1MG3 - chains E and F of the 8 polymer chains in the assembly; structure by X-ray diffraction, 2.40 A resolution.

[Chain E]
Name: Methylamine dehydrogenase, heavy chain
Organism: Paracoccus denitrificans
Notes: EC 1.4.99.3
UniProt: P29894 (DHMH_PARDE); residues -3 to 386 here correspond to UniProt positions 28-417 (UniProt number = residue number + 31)
Amino-acid sequence (390 residues; row label = number of the first residue in the row; numbers below 1 keep their minus sign (Ala-3 is residue -3)):
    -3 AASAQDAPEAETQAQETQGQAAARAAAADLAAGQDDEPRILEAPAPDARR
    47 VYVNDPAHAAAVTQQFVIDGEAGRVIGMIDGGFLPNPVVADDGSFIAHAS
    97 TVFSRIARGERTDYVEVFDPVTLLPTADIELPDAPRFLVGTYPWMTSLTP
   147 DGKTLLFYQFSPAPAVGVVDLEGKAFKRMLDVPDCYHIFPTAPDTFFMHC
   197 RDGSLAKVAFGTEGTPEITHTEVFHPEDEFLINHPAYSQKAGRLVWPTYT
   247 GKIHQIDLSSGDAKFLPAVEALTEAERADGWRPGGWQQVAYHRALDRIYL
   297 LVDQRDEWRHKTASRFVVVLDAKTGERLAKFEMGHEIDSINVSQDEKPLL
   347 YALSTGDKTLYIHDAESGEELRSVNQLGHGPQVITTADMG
Unresolved in the structure: -3 to 4
Cystine bridges: Cys181-Cys196
Sequence notes: engineered mutation Ala55 (Phe86 in P29894)

[Chain F]
Name: Methylamine dehydrogenase, light chain
Organism: Paracoccus denitrificans
Notes: EC 1.4.99.3
UniProt: P22619 (DHML_PARDE); residues 1-131 here correspond to UniProt positions 58-188 (UniProt number = residue number + 57)
Amino-acid sequence (131 residues; numbered 1 to 131; the number before each row is that of its first residue):
     1 ADAPAGTDPRAKWVPQDNDIQACDYWRHCSIDGNICDCSGGSLTNCPPGT
    51 KLATASWVASCYNPTDGQSYLIAYRDCCGYNVSGRCPCLNTEGELPVYRP
   101 EFANDIIWCFGAEDDAMTYHCTISPIVGKAS
Unresolved in the structure: 1-6
Cystine bridges: Cys23-Cys88, Cys29-Cys61, Cys36-Cys121, Cys38-Cys86, Cys46-Cys77, Cys78-Cys109
Covalently attached groups: covalent link Trp57-Trp108
Modified positions: Trp57 (trw3-(2-amino-3-hydroxy-propyl)-6-(n'-cyclohexyl-hydrazino)octahydro-indol-7-ol; TRW)
Sequence notes: modified residue (57)

[Chain E / chain F interface]
Residue-residue contacts - 78 pairs, chain E then chain F:
  His54(E) - Val82(F)
  Ala55(E) - Trp57(F)
  Ala55(E) - Val82(F)
  Ala56(E) - Asn81(F)
  Ala56(E) - Val82(F)  hydrophobic
  Ala57(E) - Asn81(F)  hydrogen bond (backbone-side chain)
  Phe79(E) - Met117(F)
  Phe79(E) - Thr118(F)
  Phe79(E) - Tyr119(F)
  Leu80(E) - Ile107(F)  hydrophobic
  Phe99(E) - Thr118(F)
  Ala103(E) - Gly79(F)
  Ala103(E) - Tyr80(F)
  Ala103(E) - Asn81(F)
  Ala103(E) - Thr118(F)  hydrogen bond (backbone-side chain)
  Arg104(E) - Gly79(F)
  Arg107(E) - Met117(F)
  Phe133(E) - Ile106(F)  hydrophobic
  Leu134(E) - Ile107(F)  hydrogen bond (backbone-backbone)
  Leu134(E) - Met117(F)  hydrophobic
  Val135(E) - Asp105(F)
  Val135(E) - Ile106(F)  hydrophobic
  Gly136(E) - Asp105(F)  hydrogen bond (backbone-backbone)
  Tyr138(E) - Val97(F)  hydrophobic
  Tyr138(E) - Asp105(F)  hydrogen bond
  Met141(E) - Val97(F)  hydrophobic
  Phe156(E) - Pro100(F)  hydrophobic
  Phe156(E) - Trp108(F)  hydrophobic
  Ser157(E) - Phe110(F)
  Tyr182(E) - Val97(F)
  Tyr182(E) - Tyr98(F)  hydrophobic
  His183(E) - Val97(F)
  His195(E) - Tyr98(F)
  Arg197(E) - Tyr98(F)
  Arg197(E) - Arg99(F)
  Arg197(E) - Pro100(F)
  Arg197(E) - Glu101(F)  salt bridge
  His221(E) - Tyr98(F)
  Glu225(E) - Tyr98(F)  hydrogen bond (backbone-side chain)
  Phe226(E) - Leu95(F)  hydrophobic
  Phe226(E) - Pro96(F)
  Phe226(E) - Tyr98(F)
  Leu227(E) - Pro96(F)
  Leu227(E) - Tyr98(F)  hydrogen bond (backbone-side chain)
  Asn229(E) - Pro96(F)
  Asn229(E) - Val97(F)  hydrogen bond (side chain-backbone)
  Asn229(E) - Asp105(F)
  Tyr245(E) - Glu94(F)  hydrogen bond (side chain-backbone)
  Tyr245(E) - Leu95(F)
  Tyr245(E) - Pro96(F)
  Trp282(E) - Asp105(F)
  Asp299(E) - Arg10(F)  salt bridge
  Gln300(E) - Arg10(F)
  Arg301(E) - Arg10(F)
  Asp302(E) - Arg10(F)  hydrogen bond (backbone-backbone)
  Asp302(E) - Lys12(F)
  Trp304(E) - Thr91(F)  hydrogen bond (backbone-side chain)
  Trp304(E) - Glu92(F)
  Trp304(E) - Gly93(F)
  Trp304(E) - Glu94(F)
  Arg305(E) - Pro9(F)  hydrogen bond (side chain-backbone)
  Arg305(E) - Arg10(F)
  Arg305(E) - Ala11(F)
  Arg305(E) - Trp13(F)
  Arg305(E) - Leu89(F)
  Arg305(E) - Asn90(F)  hydrogen bond
  His306(E) - Thr91(F)
  His306(E) - Glu94(F)  salt bridge
  Lys307(E) - Thr91(F)
  Lys307(E) - Glu94(F)  salt bridge
  Lys307(E) - Asn104(F)
  Lys307(E) - Asp105(F)  salt bridge
  Thr308(E) - Pro9(F)
  Thr308(E) - Arg10(F)
  Ala309(E) - Arg10(F)  hydrogen bond (backbone-side chain)
  Arg311(E) - Arg10(F)
  Glu332(E) - Pro9(F)
  Glu332(E) - Arg10(F)  salt bridge
Also at the interface, not in a pair above, chain E (45 interface residues in all): Ala53, Glu223, Ile228, Ser310

[Overview]
Chain E and chain F form an interface of 45 and 32 residues respectively, with 14 hydrogen bonds and 6 salt
bridges. Polar pairs include Arg197(E)-Glu101(F), Asp299(E)-Arg10(F) and His306(E)-Glu94(F).
Chain E is Methylamine dehydrogenase, heavy chain and chain F is Methylamine dehydrogenase, light chain, both
from Paracoccus denitrificans; the structure, Mutation of alpha PHE55 of methylamine dehydrogenase alters the
reorganization energy and electronic coupling for its ..., was determined by X-ray diffraction (same
publication as 1MG2).
